8U4R - chains L and R of the 3 polymer chains in the assembly; structure by electron microscopy, 3.10 A resolution.

# Chain L
Name: REGN7663 Fab light chain
Organism: Homo sapiens
Notes: antibody fragment or engineered binder
Sequence (219 residues; row label = number of the first residue in the row):
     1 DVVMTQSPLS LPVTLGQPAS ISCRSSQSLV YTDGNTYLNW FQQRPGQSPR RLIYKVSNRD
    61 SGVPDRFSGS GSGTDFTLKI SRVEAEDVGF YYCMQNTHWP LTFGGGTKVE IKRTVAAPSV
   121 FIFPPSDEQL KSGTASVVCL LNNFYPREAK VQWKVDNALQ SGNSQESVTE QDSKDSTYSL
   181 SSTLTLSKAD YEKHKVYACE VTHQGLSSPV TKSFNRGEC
Disordered / not traced: 112-219
Cystine bridges: Cys23-Cys93

# Chain R
Name: C-X-C chemokine receptor type 4
Organism: Homo sapiens
UniProt: P61073 (CXCR4_HUMAN); residues 2-352 carry their UniProt numbers (351 of 613 residues fall inside the UniProt entry; the rest is not from it)
Sequence (632 residues; numbered -17 to 614; the number before each row is that of its first residue; numbers below 1 keep their minus sign (Met-17 is residue -17)):
   -17 MKTIIALSYI FCLVFAGAPE GISIYTSDNY TEEMGSGDYD SMKEPCFREE NANFNKIFLP
    43 TIYSIIFLTG IVGNGLVILV MGYQKKLRSM TDKYRLHLSV ADLLFVITLP FWAVDAVANW
   103 YFGNFLCKAV HVIYTVSLYS SVLILAFISL DRYLAIVHAT NSQRPRKLLA EKVVYVGVWI
   163 PALLLTIPDF IFANVSEADD RYICDRFYPN DLWVVVFQFQ HIMVGLILPG IVILSCYCII
   223 ISKLSHSKGH QKRKALKTTV ILILAFFACW LPYYIGISID SFILLEIIKQ GCEFENTVHK
   283 WISITEALAF FHCCLNPILY AFLGAKFKTS AQHALTSVSR GSSLKILSKG KRGGHSSVST
   343 ESESSSFHSS GRPLEVLFQG PGGGGSVSKG EELFTGVVPI LVELDGDVNG HKFSVSGEGE
   403 GDATYGKLTL KFICTTGKLP VPWPTLVTTL TYGVQCFSRY PDHMKQHDFF KSAMPEGYVQ
   463 ERTIFFKDDG NYKTRAEVKF EGDTLVNRIE LKGIDFKEDG NILGHKLEYN YNSHNVYIMA
   523 DKQKNGIKVN FKIRHNIEDG SVQLADHYQQ NTPIGDGPVL LPDNHYLSTQ SKLSKDPNEK
   583 RDHMVLLEFV TAAGITLGMD ELYKDYKDDD DK
Disordered / not traced: -17 to 23, 67-69, 230-233, 308-614
Cystine bridges: Cys28-Cys274, Cys109-Cys186
Differences from the reference sequence: initiating methionine (-17); expression tag (-16 to 1); conflict Ser119 (Asn in P61073)

# Interface between chain L and chain R
Contacting residue pairs - 9 pairs, chain L then chain R:
  Tyr31(L) - Glu32(R)
  Thr32(L) - Glu32(R)  hydrogen bond (side chain-backbone)
  Thr32(L) - Asn33(R)
  Thr32(L) - Ala34(R)
  Asp33(L) - Glu32(R)
  Arg51(L) - Asp181(R)  salt bridge
  Tyr54(L) - Asp182(R)
  Lys55(L) - Asp182(R)  salt bridge
  Trp99(L) - Phe29(R)  hydrophobic
Also at the interface, not in a pair above, chain R (8 interface residues in all): Arg30, Lys38

# Overview
The interface between chain L and chain R involves 7 residues on one side and 8 on the other; the contacts
include 1 hydrogen bond and 2 salt bridges. Among the polar pairs are Arg51(L)-Asp181(R), Lys55(L)-Asp182(R)
and Thr32(L)-Glu32(R).
Here chain L is REGN7663 Fab light chain and chain R is C-X-C chemokine receptor type 4, both from Homo
sapiens. Entry 8U4R (Structure of REGN7663-Fab bound CXCR4) was determined by electron microscopy, deposited
together with 8U4N, 8U4O, 8U4P, 8U4Q, 8U4S and 8U4T.
